PDB entry 1X82 | X-ray diffraction, 1.50 A resolution | chain A

== Chain A ==
Molecule: Glucose-6-phosphate isomerase
Source organism: Pyrococcus furiosus
Notes: EC 5.3.1.9
UniProtKB: P83194 (G6PI_PYRFU); residues 1-189 here = UniProt positions 1-189
Amino-acid sequence (190 residues; numbered 0 to 189; the number before each row is that of its first residue; numbering starts at 0):
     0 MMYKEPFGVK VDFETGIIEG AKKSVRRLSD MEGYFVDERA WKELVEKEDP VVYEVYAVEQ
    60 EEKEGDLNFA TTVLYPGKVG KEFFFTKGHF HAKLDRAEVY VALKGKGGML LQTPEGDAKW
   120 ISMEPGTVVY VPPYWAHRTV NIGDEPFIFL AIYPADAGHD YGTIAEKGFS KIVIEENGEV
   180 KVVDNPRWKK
Sequence notes: cloning artifact (0); modified residue (1, 30, 108, 122)
Modified residues: Mse-0, Mse-1, Mse-30, Mse-108, Mse-122 (selenomethionine; parent Met)
Small-molecule neighbours: 5-phosphoarabinonic acid (PA5): Tyr-52, Val-54, Ala-69, Thr-71, Thr-85, Lys-86, Gly-87, His-88, Glu-97, Tyr-99, His-136, Phe-148, Ala-150, Tyr-152, Tyr-160

== Summary ==
Bound to chain A: 5-phosphoarabinonic acid.
Chain A is Glucose-6-phosphate isomerase (Pyrococcus furiosus); the structure, CRYSTAL STRUCTURE OF
PHOSPHOGLUCOSE ISOMERASE FROM PYROCOCCUS FURIOSUS WITH BOUND 5-phospho-D-arabinonate, was determined by X-ray
diffraction together with 1X7N and 1X8E from the same study.
